6DBO - chains A and B of the 8 polymer chains in the assembly; structure by electron microscopy, 4.40 A resolution (low resolution: residue-level contacts below are approximate; hydrogen-bond / salt-bridge calls are withheld).

Chain A:
Protein: Recombination activating gene 1 - MBP chimera
Source organism: Escherichia coli
Notes: EC 2.3.2.27
UniProtKB: chimeric construct of P0AEX9, O13033: residues -113 to 250 from P0AEX9 (MALE_ECOLI) positions 29-392 (UniProt number = residue number + 142); residues 271-1031 from O13033 positions 271-1031 (same numbers)
Sequence (1159 residues; numbered -127 to 1031; the number before each row is that of its first residue; numbers below 1 keep their minus sign (Met-127 is residue -127)):
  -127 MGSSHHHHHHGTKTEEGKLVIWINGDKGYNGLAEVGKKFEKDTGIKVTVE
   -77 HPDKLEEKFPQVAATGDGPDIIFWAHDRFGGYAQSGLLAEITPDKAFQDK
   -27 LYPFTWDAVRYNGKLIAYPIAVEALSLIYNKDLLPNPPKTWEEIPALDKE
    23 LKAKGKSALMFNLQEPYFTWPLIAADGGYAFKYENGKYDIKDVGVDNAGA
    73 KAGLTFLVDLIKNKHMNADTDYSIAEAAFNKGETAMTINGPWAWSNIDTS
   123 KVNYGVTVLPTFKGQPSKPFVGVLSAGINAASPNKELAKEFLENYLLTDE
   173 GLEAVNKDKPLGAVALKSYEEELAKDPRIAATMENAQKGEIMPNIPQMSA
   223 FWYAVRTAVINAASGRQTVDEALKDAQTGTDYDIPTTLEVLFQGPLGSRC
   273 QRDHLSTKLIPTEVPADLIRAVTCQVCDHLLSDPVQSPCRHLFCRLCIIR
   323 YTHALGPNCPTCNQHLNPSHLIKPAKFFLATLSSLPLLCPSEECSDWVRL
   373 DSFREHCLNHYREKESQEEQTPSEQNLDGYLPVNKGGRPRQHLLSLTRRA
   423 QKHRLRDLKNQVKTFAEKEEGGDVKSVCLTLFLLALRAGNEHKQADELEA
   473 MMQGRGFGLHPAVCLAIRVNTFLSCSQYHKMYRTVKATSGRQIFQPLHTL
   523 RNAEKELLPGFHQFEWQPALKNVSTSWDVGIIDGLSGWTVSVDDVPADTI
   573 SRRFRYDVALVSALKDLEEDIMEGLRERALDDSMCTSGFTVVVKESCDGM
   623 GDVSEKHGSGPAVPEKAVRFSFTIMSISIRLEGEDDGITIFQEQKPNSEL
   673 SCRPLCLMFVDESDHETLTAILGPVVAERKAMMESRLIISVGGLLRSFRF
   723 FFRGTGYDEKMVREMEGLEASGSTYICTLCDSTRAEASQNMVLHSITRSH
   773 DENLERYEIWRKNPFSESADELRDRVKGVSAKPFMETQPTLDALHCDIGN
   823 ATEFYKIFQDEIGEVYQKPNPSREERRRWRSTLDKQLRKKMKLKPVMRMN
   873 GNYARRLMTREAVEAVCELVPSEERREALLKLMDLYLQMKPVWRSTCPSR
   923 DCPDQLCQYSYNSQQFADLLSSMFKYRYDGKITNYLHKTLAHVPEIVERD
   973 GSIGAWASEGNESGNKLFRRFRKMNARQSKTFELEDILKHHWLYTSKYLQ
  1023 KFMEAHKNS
Not modelled in the structure: -127 to 479, 627-634, 1030-1031
Construct notes: initiating methionine (-127); expression tag (-126 to -114); linker (251-270)
Bound ions: Ca2+ site 1: Asp730 (shared with 2 residues of chain E); Zn2+: Cys749, Cys752, His959, His964; Ca2+ site 2: Glu984 (shared with 1 residue of chain E)

Chain B:
Protein: Recombination activating gene 2
Source organism: Danio rerio
UniProtKB: Q1RLW7 (Q1RLW7_DANRE); numbering as in UniProt (aligned over 1-530)
Sequence (533 residues; each row starts with the number of its first residue; numbers below 1 keep their minus sign (Gly-2 is residue -2)):
    -2 GGSMSLQPLTAVNCGSLVQPGFSLLDLEGDVYLFGQKGWPKRSCPTGIFG
    48 VRIKKGELKLRAISFSNNSSYLPPLRCPAIAHFEAQDGKPECYLIHGGRT
    98 PNNELSSSLYMLSVDSRGCNRKVTLRCEEKELVGDVPSARYGHTLSVINS
   148 RGKTACVLFGGRSYMPPTERTTQNWNSVVDCPPQVYLIDLEFGCCTAHTL
   198 PELTDGQSFHVALARQDCVYFLGGHILSSDCRPSRLIRLHVELLLGSPVL
   248 TCTILHEGLTITSAIASPIGYHEYIIFGGYQSETQKRMECTYVGLDDVGV
   298 HMESREPPQWTSEISHSRTWFGGSLGKGTALVAIPSEGNPTPPEAYHFYQ
   348 VSFQKEQDGEATAQGGSQESTDFEDSAPLEDSEELYFGREPHELEYSSDV
   398 EGDTYNEEDEEDESQTGYWIKCCLSCQVDPNIWEPYYSTELTRPAMIFCS
   448 RGEGGHWVHAQCMELPESLLLQLSQDNSKYFCLDHGGLPKQEMTPPKQML
   498 PVKRVPMKMTHRKAPVSLKMTPAKKTFLRRLFD
Not modelled in the structure: -2 to 0, 352-530
Construct notes: expression tag (-2 to 0)

Interface between chain A and chain B:
Pairs across the interface - 70 pairs, chain A then chain B:
  Asn544(A) - Arg167(B)
  Asn544(A) - Thr168(B)
  Asn544(A) - Thr169(B)
  Ser546(A) - Gln170(B)
  Ile554(A) - Gln170(B)
  Leu557(A) - Asn173(B)
  Ser558(A) - Thr169(B)
  Ser558(A) - Gln170(B)
  Ser558(A) - Asn171(B)
  Ser558(A) - Trp172(B)
  Ser558(A) - Asn173(B)
  Gly559(A) - Gln170(B)
  Gly559(A) - Asn173(B)
  Gly559(A) - Ser174(B)
  Trp560(A) - Asn173(B)
  Thr561(A) - Asn173(B)
  Thr561(A) - Ser174(B)
  Thr561(A) - Val175(B)
  Val562(A) - Glu280(B)
  Ser563(A) - Arg159(B)
  Ser563(A) - Glu280(B)
  Val564(A) - Glu280(B)
  Asp565(A) - Phe206(B)
  Asp565(A) - Thr259(B)
  Asp565(A) - Tyr277(B)
  Asp566(A) - Arg96(B)
  Asp566(A) - Tyr138(B)
  Asp566(A) - Phe206(B)
  Val567(A) - Arg73(B)
  Val567(A) - Arg96(B)
  Arg575(A) - Thr169(B)
  Arg577(A) - Gln170(B)
  Val635(A) - Thr338(B)
  His687(A) - Trp36(B)
  Glu688(A) - Arg73(B)
  Glu688(A) - Thr97(B)
  Glu688(A) - Pro98(B)
  Thr691(A) - Pro98(B)
  Thr691(A) - Asn99(B)
  Thr691(A) - Asn100(B)
  Ala692(A) - Asn173(B)
  Gly695(A) - Trp172(B)
  Pro696(A) - Thr169(B)
  Pro696(A) - Trp172(B)
  Ala699(A) - Trp172(B)
  Glu700(A) - Thr169(B)
  Tyr779(A) - Trp36(B)
  Tyr779(A) - Pro70(B)
  Trp782(A) - Pro42(B)
  Trp782(A) - Tyr68(B)
  Arg783(A) - Ser67(B)
  Arg783(A) - Tyr68(B)
  Arg783(A) - Tyr107(B)
  Lys784(A) - Ser67(B)
  Lys784(A) - Glu126(B)
  Asn785(A) - Asn64(B)
  Asn785(A) - Ser66(B)
  Asn785(A) - Tyr68(B)
  Ser788(A) - Asn64(B)
  Ser788(A) - Asn65(B)
  Glu789(A) - Asn64(B)
  Ser790(A) - Asn64(B)
  Ser790(A) - Tyr68(B)
  Ala791(A) - Tyr68(B)
  Leu794(A) - Tyr68(B)
  Arg795(A) - Arg39(B)
  Ala803(A) - Trp36(B)
  Lys804(A) - Trp36(B)
  Lys804(A) - Glu101(B)
  Phe806(A) - Asn99(B)
Other interface residues (no listed pair), chain A (43 interface residues in all): Val545, Asp686, Glu741, Ser802
Other interface residues (no listed pair), chain B (44 interface residues in all): Gln16, Lys34, Ser63, Pro164, His222, Ser260, Arg315, Thr316, Asn336, Pro337

In short:
43 residues of chain A and 44 residues of chain B are in contact. The Zn2+ site is built by Cys749(A),
Cys752(A), His959(A) and His964(A).
Here chain A is Recombination activating gene 1 - MBP chimera (Escherichia coli) and chain B is Recombination
activating gene 2 (Danio rerio). Entry 6DBO (Cryo-EM structure of RAG in complex with 12-RSS and 23-RSS
substrate DNAs) was determined by electron microscopy together with 6DBI, 6DBJ, 6DBL, 6DBQ, 6DBR, 6DBT and 4
further entries from the same study.
